Entry 7RZZ (X-ray diffraction, 2.39 A resolution); this record covers chains A and B of the 3 polymer chains in the assembly.

# Chain A
Name: Fem-3 mRNA-binding factor 2
From: Caenorhabditis elegans
UniProtKB: Q09312 (FBF2_CAEEL); residue numbers follow UniProt; this construct covers 164-575
Chain sequence (413 residues; row label = number of the first residue in the row):
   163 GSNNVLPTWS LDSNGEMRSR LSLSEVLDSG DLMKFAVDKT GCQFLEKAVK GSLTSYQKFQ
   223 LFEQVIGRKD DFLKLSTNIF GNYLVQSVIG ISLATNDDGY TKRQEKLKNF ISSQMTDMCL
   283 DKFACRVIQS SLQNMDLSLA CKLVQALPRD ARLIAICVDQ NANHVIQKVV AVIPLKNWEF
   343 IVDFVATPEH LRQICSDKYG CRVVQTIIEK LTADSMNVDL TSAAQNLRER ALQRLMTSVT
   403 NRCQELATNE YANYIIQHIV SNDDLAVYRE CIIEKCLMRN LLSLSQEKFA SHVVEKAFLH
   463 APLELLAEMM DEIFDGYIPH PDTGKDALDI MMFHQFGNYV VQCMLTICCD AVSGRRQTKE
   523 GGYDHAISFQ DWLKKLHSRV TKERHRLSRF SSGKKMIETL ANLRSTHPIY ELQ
Unresolved in the structure: 163-167, 174-178, 567-575
Differences from the reference sequence: expression tag (163)
UniProt features mapped onto this chain:
  - site: Tyr479 (Interacts with lst-1)

# Chain B
Molecule: 9-nt RNA strand
Sequence (9 nucleotides; numbered 1 to 9; the number before each row is that of its first residue):
     1 CUGUGAAUG

# Interface between chain A and chain B
Pairs across the interface (52):
  Ile241(A) - U8(B)  base contact
  Asn244(A) - U8(B)  hydrogen bond to the base
  Tyr245(A) - U8(B)  hydrogen bond to the base
  Gln248(A) - U8(B)  hydrogen bond to the base
  Lys284(A) - A7(B)  sugar contact
  Lys284(A) - U8(B)  salt bridge to the phosphate
  Phe285(A) - U8(B)  base contact
  Cys287(A) - A7(B)  base contact
  Arg288(A) - A7(B)  base contact
  Arg288(A) - U8(B)  base contact
  Gln291(A) - A7(B)  hydrogen bond to the base
  Gln322(A) - A7(B)  hydrogen bond to the phosphate
  Asn323(A) - A7(B)  hydrogen bond to the sugar
  Asn325(A) - A6(B)  base contact
  His326(A) - A6(B)  hydrogen bond to the sugar
  His326(A) - A7(B)  stacking on the base
  Gln329(A) - A6(B)  hydrogen bond to the base
  Lys360(A) - G5(B)  sugar contact
  Lys360(A) - A6(B)  phosphate contact
  Lys360(A) - A7(B)  salt bridge to the phosphate
  Tyr361(A) - A6(B)  phosphate contact
  Tyr361(A) - A7(B)  hydrogen bond to the phosphate
  Cys363(A) - G5(B)  base contact
  Arg364(A) - G5(B)  hydrogen bond to the base
  Arg364(A) - A6(B)  hydrogen bond to the phosphate
  Gln367(A) - G5(B)  hydrogen bond to the base
  Glu412(A) - U4(B)  base contact
  Tyr413(A) - G5(B)  sugar contact
  Asn415(A) - U4(B)  hydrogen bond to the base
  Tyr416(A) - U4(B)  hydrogen bond to the base
  Tyr416(A) - G5(B)  stacking on the base
  Gln419(A) - U4(B)  hydrogen bond to the base
  Lys450(A) - G3(B)  hydrogen bond to the sugar
  Lys450(A) - U4(B)  salt bridge to the phosphate
  Phe451(A) - U4(B)  base contact
  Ser453(A) - G3(B)  hydrogen bond to the base
  His454(A) - G3(B)  hydrogen bond to the base
  His454(A) - U4(B)  stacking on the base
  Glu457(A) - G3(B)  hydrogen bond to the base
  Phe495(A) - C1(B)  hydrogen bond to the base
  Gln497(A) - U2(B)  base contact
  Phe498(A) - G3(B)  sugar contact
  Asn500(A) - U2(B)  hydrogen bond to the base
  Tyr501(A) - U2(B)  hydrogen bond to the base
  Tyr501(A) - G3(B)  stacking on the base
  Gln504(A) - U2(B)  hydrogen bond to the base
  Phe552(A) - C1(B)  sugar contact
  Ser553(A) - C1(B)  hydrogen bond to the sugar
  Ser553(A) - U2(B)  hydrogen bond to the phosphate
  Ser554(A) - C1(B)  hydrogen bond to the base
  Ser554(A) - U2(B)  base contact
  Lys557(A) - U2(B)  hydrogen bond to the base
Interface residues without a listed pair, chain A (43 interface residues in all): Thr368, Met494, His496, Arg551

# Summary
The interface between chain A and chain B involves 43 residues on one side and 8 on the other; the contacts
include 27 hydrogen bonds, 3 salt bridges and 4 aromatic stacking contacts. Polar contacts include
Asn244(A)-U8(B), Tyr245(A)-U8(B) and Gln248(A)-U8(B).
Chain A is Fem-3 mRNA-binding factor 2 (Caenorhabditis elegans) and chain B is a 9-nt RNA strand; the
structure, Crystal structure of FBF-2 in complex with LST-1 site A peptide and compact FBE RNA, was determined
by X-ray diffraction, deposited together with 7S02.
